8G9S - chains B and C of the 15 polymer chains in the assembly; structure by electron microscopy, 3.40 A resolution.

Chain B (and C):
Name: Cas7
Source organism: Neisseria lactamica
Notes: chain C of this document is another copy of the same molecule, construct and numbering; everything in this record applies to it too
Reference sequence: A0A378VEU0 (A0A378VEU0_NEILA); numbering as in UniProt (aligned over 2-283)
Sequence (283 residues; each row starts with the number of its first residue):
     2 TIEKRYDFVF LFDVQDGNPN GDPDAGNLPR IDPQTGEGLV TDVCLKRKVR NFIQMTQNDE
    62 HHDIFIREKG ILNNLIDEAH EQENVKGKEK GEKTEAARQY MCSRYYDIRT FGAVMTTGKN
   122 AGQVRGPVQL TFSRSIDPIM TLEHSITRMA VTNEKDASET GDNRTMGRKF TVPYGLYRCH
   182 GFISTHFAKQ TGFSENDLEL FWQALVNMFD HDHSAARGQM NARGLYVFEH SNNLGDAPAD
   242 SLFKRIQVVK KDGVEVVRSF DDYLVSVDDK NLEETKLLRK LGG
Construct notes: expression tag (284)

How chain B and chain C interact:
Pairs across the interface (49):
  Asp-17(B) / Arg-135(C)  salt bridge
  Met-56(B) / His-187(C)
  Met-141(B) / Gln-35(C)
  Leu-143(B) / Asp-33(C)
  His-145(B) / Leu-40(C)
  His-145(B) / Phe-133(C)
  Ser-146(B) / Pro-24(C)
  Ser-146(B) / Arg-31(C)  hydrogen bond (backbone-side chain)
  Ile-147(B) / Val-44(C)  hydrophobic
  Arg-149(B) / Ile-67(C)
  Met-150(B) / Arg-48(C)  hydrogen bond
  Met-150(B) / Ile-67(C)  hydrophobic
  Met-150(B) / Arg-68(C)
  Met-150(B) / Glu-69(C)
  Ala-151(B) / Leu-73(C)  hydrophobic
  Val-152(B) / Lys-70(C)
  Val-152(B) / Gly-71(C)
  Val-152(B) / Ile-72(C)  hydrophobic
  Val-152(B) / Leu-73(C)  hydrogen bond (backbone-backbone)
  Thr-153(B) / Ile-72(C)
  Thr-153(B) / Leu-73(C)  hydrogen bond (backbone-backbone)
  Thr-153(B) / Asn-74(C)  hydrogen bond (backbone-backbone)
  Asn-154(B) / Ile-72(C)
  Asn-154(B) / Asn-74(C)
  Glu-155(B) / Ile-72(C)
  Ala-158(B) / Lys-70(C)  hydrogen bond (backbone-side chain)
  Lys-170(B) / Asp-43(C)  salt bridge
  Lys-170(B) / Val-44(C)
  Lys-170(B) / Phe-133(C)
  Thr-172(B) / Phe-133(C)
  Asn-208(B) / Gly-236(C)
  Asp-211(B) / Arg-6(C)  hydrogen bond (backbone-side chain)
  Asp-211(B) / Pro-239(C)
  Asp-211(B) / Ala-240(C)
  His-212(B) / Asn-234(C)
  His-212(B) / Gly-236(C)
  His-214(B) / Arg-126(C)  hydrogen bond (backbone-side chain)
  His-214(B) / Phe-183(C)
  Ser-215(B) / Arg-126(C)
  Ser-215(B) / Gln-130(C)
  Ala-216(B) / Gln-130(C)  hydrogen bond (backbone-side chain)
  Gln-220(B) / Thr-132(C)
  Gln-220(B) / His-181(C)
  Gln-220(B) / Phe-183(C)
  Gln-220(B) / Phe-244(C)
  Asn-222(B) / Asp-241(C)  hydrogen bond
  Arg-224(B) / Asp-241(C)  salt bridge
  Arg-259(B) / Asp-33(C)  salt bridge
  Arg-259(B) / Gln-35(C)
Also at the interface, not in a pair above, chain B (34 interface residues in all): Phe-53, Thr-148, Met-167, Gln-204, Asp-213, Gly-219, Val-257
Also at the interface, not in a pair above, chain C (35 interface residues in all): Thr-42, Asn-75, Leu-235, Ala-238

Summary:
The interface between chain B and chain C involves 34 residues on one side and 35 on the other; the contacts
include 10 hydrogen bonds and 4 salt bridges. Polar pairs include Asp-17(B)/Arg-135(C), Lys-170(B)/Asp-43(C)
and Arg-224(B)/Asp-241(C).
Both chains are Cas7 (Neisseria lactamica). Entry 8G9S (Exploiting Activation and Inactivation Mechanisms in
Type I-C CRISPR-Cas3 for Genome Editing Applications) was determined by electron microscopy, deposited
together with 8G9T, 8G9U, 8GAF, 8GAM and 8GAN.
